Entry 4DV9 (X-ray diffraction, 2.08 A resolution); this record covers chains A and B.

# Chain A
Name: Beta-secretase 1
Source organism: Homo sapiens
Notes: EC 3.4.23.46
Reference sequence: P56817 (BACE1_HUMAN); residues -18 to 393 here correspond to UniProt positions 43-454 (UniProt number = residue number + 61)
Chain sequence (433 residues; each row starts with the number of its first residue; numbers below 1 keep their minus sign (Met-39 is residue -39)):
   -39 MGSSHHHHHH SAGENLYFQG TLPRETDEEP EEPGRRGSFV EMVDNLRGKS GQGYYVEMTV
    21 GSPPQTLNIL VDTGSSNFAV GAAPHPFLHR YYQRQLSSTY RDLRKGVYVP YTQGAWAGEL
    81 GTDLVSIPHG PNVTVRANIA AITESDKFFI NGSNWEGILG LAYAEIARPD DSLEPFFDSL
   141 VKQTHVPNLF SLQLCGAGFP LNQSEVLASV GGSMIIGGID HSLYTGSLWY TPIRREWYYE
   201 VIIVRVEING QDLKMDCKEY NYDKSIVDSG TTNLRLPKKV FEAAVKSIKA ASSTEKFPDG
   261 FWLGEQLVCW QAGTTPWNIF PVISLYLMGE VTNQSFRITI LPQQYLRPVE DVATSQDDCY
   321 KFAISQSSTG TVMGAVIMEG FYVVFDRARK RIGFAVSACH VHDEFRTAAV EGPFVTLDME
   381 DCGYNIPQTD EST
Disordered / not traced: -39 to -6, 158-169, 386-393
Differences from the reference sequence: expression tag (-39 to -19); engineered mutation Ala75 (Lys136 in P56817), Ala77 (Glu138 in P56817)
Cystine bridges: Cys155-Cys359, Cys217-Cys382, Cys269-Cys319

# Chain B
Name: Methyl (2S)-1-[(2R, 5S, 8S, 12S, 13S, 16S, 19S, 22S)-16-(3-amino-3-oxopropyl)-2,13-dibenzyl-12,22-dihydroxy-3,5,17-trimethyl-8-(2-methylpropyl)-4,7,10,15,18,21-hexaoxo-19-(propan-2-yl)-3,6,9,14,17,20-hexaazatricosan-1-oyl]pyrrolidine-2-carboxylate (non-PREFERRED name)
Chain sequence (8 residues; row label = number of the first residue in the row):
     1 XVQFLAXP
Modified positions: 2OP ((2S)-2-hydroxypropanoic acid) at position 1, ZAE (N-methyl-D-phenylalanine) at position 7; Gln3 (n~2~-methyl-l-glutamine; GNC); Phe4 (3-hydroxy-4-amino-5-phenylpentanoic acid; PSA); Pro8 (methyl l-prolinate; PLJ)

# Chain A / chain B interface
Contacting residue pairs - 37 pairs, chain A then chain B:
  Gly11(A) with 2OP_1(B); Val2(B), hydrogen bond (backbone-backbone)
  Gly13(A) with Val2(B)
  Leu30(A) with Phe4(B)
  Asp32(A) with Phe4(B)
  Gly34(A) with Leu5(B), hydrogen bond (backbone-backbone)
  Ser35(A) with Leu5(B)
  Val69(A) with Leu5(B), hydrophobic
  Pro70(A) with Leu5(B); Ala6(B), hydrogen bond (backbone-backbone); Pro8(B)
  Tyr71(A) with Gln3(B); Phe4(B); Ala6(B)
  Thr72(A) with Gln3(B), hydrogen bond (backbone-backbone); Phe4(B), hydrogen bond (backbone-backbone); Ala6(B)
  Gln73(A) with Gln3(B), hydrogen bond (backbone-backbone); Phe4(B)
  Phe108(A) with Phe4(B)
  Ile110(A) with Val2(B), hydrophobic
  Trp115(A) with Phe4(B)
  Ile126(A) with Leu5(B); ZAE_7(B)
  Trp197(A) with ZAE_7(B)
  Tyr198(A) with Leu5(B), hydrogen bond (side chain-backbone); ZAE_7(B)
  Asp228(A) with Phe4(B)
  Gly230(A) with Val2(B); Gln3(B); Phe4(B), hydrogen bond (backbone-backbone)
  Thr231(A) with Val2(B); Phe4(B)
  Thr232(A) with 2OP_1(B); Val2(B), hydrogen bond (side chain-backbone)
  Arg235(A) with Gln3(B)
  Arg307(A) with 2OP_1(B)
Other interface residues (no listed pair), chain A (26 interface residues in all): Gln12, Tyr68, Ile118

# Summary
Chain A and chain B form an interface of 26 and 8 residues respectively; the contacts include 9 hydrogen
bonds. Among the polar pairs are Tyr198(A)-Leu5(B), Thr232(A)-Val2(B) and Gly11(A)-Val2(B).
Here chain A is Beta-secretase 1 (Homo sapiens) and chain B is Methyl (2S)-1-[(2R, 5S, 8S, 12S, 13S, 16S, 19S,
22S)-16-(3-amino-3-oxopropyl)-2,13-dibenzyl-12,22-dihydroxy-3,5,17-trimethyl-8-(2-methylpropyl)-4,7,10,15,18,21-hexaoxo-19-(propan-2-yl)-3,6,9,14,17,20-hexaazatricosan-1-oyl]pyrrolidine-2-carboxylate
(non-PREFERRED name). Entry 4DV9 (Crystal structure of BACE1 with its inhibitor) was determined by X-ray
diffraction, deposited together with 4DVF, 4FGX, 3UQP and 3UQR.
